PDB entry 2HHU | X-ray diffraction, 1.80 A resolution | chains B and A of the 3 polymer chains in the assembly

Chain B:
Molecule: 11-nt DNA strand
Sequence (11 nucleotides; each row starts with the number of its first residue):
    19 GCGATCAGCC C

Chain A:
Molecule: DNA Polymerase I
Organism: Geobacillus stearothermophilus
Notes: EC 2.7.7.7; fragment: residues 299-876 (analogous to E Coli Klenow Fragment)
UniProt: Q5KWC1 (Q5KWC1_GEOKA); residues 298-876 here correspond to UniProt positions 300-878 (UniProt number = residue number + 2)
Chain sequence (580 residues; each row starts with the number of its first residue):
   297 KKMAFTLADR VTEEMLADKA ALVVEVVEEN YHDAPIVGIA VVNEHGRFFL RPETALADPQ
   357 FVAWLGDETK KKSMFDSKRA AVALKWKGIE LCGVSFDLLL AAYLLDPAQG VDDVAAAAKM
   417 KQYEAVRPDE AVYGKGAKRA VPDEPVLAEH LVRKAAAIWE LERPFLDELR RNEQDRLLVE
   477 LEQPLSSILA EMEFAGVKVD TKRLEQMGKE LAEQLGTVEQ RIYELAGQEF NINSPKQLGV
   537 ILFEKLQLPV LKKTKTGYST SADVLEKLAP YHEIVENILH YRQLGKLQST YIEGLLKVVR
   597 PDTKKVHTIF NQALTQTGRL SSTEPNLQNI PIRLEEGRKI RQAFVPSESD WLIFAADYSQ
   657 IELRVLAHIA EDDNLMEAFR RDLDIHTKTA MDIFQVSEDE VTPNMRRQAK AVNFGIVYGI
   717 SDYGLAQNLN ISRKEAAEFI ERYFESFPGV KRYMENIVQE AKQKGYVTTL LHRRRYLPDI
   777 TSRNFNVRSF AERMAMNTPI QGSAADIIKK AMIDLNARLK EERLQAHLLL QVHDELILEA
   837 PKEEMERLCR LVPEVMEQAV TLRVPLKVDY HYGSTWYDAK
Ion coordination: Mg2+: Asp-653, Tyr-654, Asp-830
Small-molecule neighbours: 2'-deoxycytidine-5'-triphosphate (DCP): Glu-469, Gln-470, Asp-471, Arg-472, Leu-473, Leu-766, Leu-767, His-768

Interface between chain B and chain A:
Residue-residue contacts (31; chain B residue first):
  DG19(B) / Ala-433(A)  phosphate contact
  DC20(B) / Gly-432(A)  phosphate contact
  DC20(B) / Ala-433(A)  hydrogen bond to the phosphate
  DT23(B) / Thr-552(A)  phosphate contact
  DC24(B) / Thr-550(A)  hydrogen bond to the phosphate
  DC24(B) / Lys-551(A)  hydrogen bond to the phosphate
  DC24(B) / Thr-552(A)  hydrogen bond to the phosphate
  DA25(B) / Thr-550(A)  phosphate contact
  DA25(B) / Ser-555(A)  phosphate contact
  DA25(B) / Thr-556(A)  hydrogen bond to the phosphate
  DA25(B) / Ser-557(A)  phosphate contact
  DA25(B) / Arg-578(A)  hydrogen bond to the phosphate
  DG26(B) / Ser-557(A)  phosphate contact
  DG26(B) / Ala-558(A)  hydrogen bond to the phosphate
  DG26(B) / Arg-578(A)  salt bridge to the phosphate
  DG26(B) / Lys-582(A)  hydrogen bond to the base
  DC27(B) / Lys-582(A)  sugar contact
  DC27(B) / Tyr-587(A)  hydrogen bond to the sugar
  DC27(B) / Asn-625(A)  hydrogen bond to the base
  DC27(B) / Pro-627(A)  phosphate contact
  DC28(B) / Gln-624(A)  sugar contact
  DC28(B) / Asn-625(A)  sugar contact
  DC28(B) / Ile-626(A)  sugar contact
  DC28(B) / Pro-627(A)  phosphate contact
  DC28(B) / Ile-628(A)  hydrogen bond to the phosphate
  DC28(B) / Arg-629(A)  hydrogen bond to the phosphate
  DC29(B) / Arg-615(A)  hydrogen bond to the base
  DC29(B) / Ile-628(A)  phosphate contact
  DC29(B) / Val-828(A)  sugar contact
  DC29(B) / His-829(A)  sugar contact
  DC29(B) / Asp-830(A)  phosphate contact
Interface residues without a listed pair, chain B (10 interface residues in all): DG21
Interface residues without a listed pair, chain A (28 interface residues in all): Lys-431, Pro-531, Tyr-554, Gln-579, Leu-630, Arg-637

In short:
10 residues of chain B face 28 of chain A across their interface; the contacts include 13 hydrogen bonds and 1
salt bridge. Polar contacts include DG26(B)/Lys-582(A), DC27(B)/Asn-625(A) and DC29(B)/Arg-615(A). Bound to
chain A: 2'-deoxycytidine-5'-triphosphate. Asp-653(A), Tyr-654(A) and Asp-830(A) form the Mg2+ site.
Chain B is an 11-nt DNA strand and chain A is DNA Polymerase I (Geobacillus stearothermophilus); the
structure, C:O6-methyl-guanine in the polymerase postinsertion site (-1 basepair position), was determined by
X-ray diffraction (same publication as 2HHQ, 2HHS, 2HHT, 2HHV, 2HHW, 2HHX and 3 further entries).
